7XXA - chains A and B of the 5 polymer chains in the assembly; structure by electron microscopy, 3.09 A resolution.

Chain A:
Molecule: VP1
Source organism: Echovirus E18
Chain sequence (312 residues; numbered 1 to 312; the number before each row is that of its first residue):
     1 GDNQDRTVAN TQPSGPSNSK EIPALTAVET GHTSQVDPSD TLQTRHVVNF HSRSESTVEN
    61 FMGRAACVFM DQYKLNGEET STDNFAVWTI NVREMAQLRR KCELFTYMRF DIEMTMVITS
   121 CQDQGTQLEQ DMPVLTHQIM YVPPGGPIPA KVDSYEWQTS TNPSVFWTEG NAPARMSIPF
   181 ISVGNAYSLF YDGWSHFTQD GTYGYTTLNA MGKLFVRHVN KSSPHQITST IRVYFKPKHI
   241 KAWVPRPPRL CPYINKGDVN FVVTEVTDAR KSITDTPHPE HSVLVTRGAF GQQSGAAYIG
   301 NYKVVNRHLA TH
Disordered / not traced: 1-4, 281-312

Chain B:
Molecule: VP2
Source organism: Echovirus E18
Chain sequence (260 residues; numbered 1 to 260; the number before each row is that of its first residue):
     1 SPSAEECGYS DRVRSMTLGN STITTQESAN VVVGYGEWPS YLSDKEATAE DQPTQPDVAT
    61 CRFYTLESVQ WEKSSPGWWW KFPEALKNMG LFGQNMHYHY LGRAGYTIHV QCNASKFHQG
   121 CLLVVCVPEA EMGCADTSTT FPATELTTEE EPHVFTSDSI TGKKVQAAVC NAGMGVGVGN
   181 LTIFPHQWIN LRTNNSATIV MPYINSVPMD NMFRHYNFTL MIIPFAPLNF NEGATAYVPV
   241 TVTIAPMYAE YNGLRLASTQ
Disordered / not traced: 1-10

Interface between chain A and chain B:
Residue-residue contacts (121):
  V28(A) with W188(B)
  E29(A) with Q187(B); W188(B), hydrogen bond (backbone-backbone); N190(B), hydrogen bond; T193(B), hydrogen bond; N194(B), hydrogen bond (backbone-side chain)
  T30(A) with A29(B); N30(B); V32(B); H186(B); Q187(B)
  G31(A) with V32(B); H186(B)
  T106(A) with P128(B); E129(B)
  Y107(A) with E129(B); I204(B), hydrogen bond (side chain-backbone); N205(B); S206(B)
  G184(A) with V207(B)
  N185(A) with S206(B), hydrogen bond (backbone-backbone); P208(B)
  A186(A) with S206(B)
  S188(A) with S206(B), hydrogen bond
  F190(A) with E129(B); E131(B)
  Y191(A) with E129(B); E131(B), hydrogen bond (backbone-side chain); D210(B); R214(B); H215(B)
  D192(A) with K81(B), salt bridge; E129(B), hydrogen bond (backbone-side chain); A130(B); E131(B); L146(B); Y216(B); T219(B)
  G193(A) with E129(B); R214(B); H215(B); Y216(B)
  W194(A) with F141(B); P142(B); A143(B); R214(B), hydrogen bond (backbone-backbone); Y216(B), hydrogen bond
  S195(A) with R214(B)
  H196(A) with R214(B)
  F197(A) with Y100(B), hydrophobic; N211(B); F213(B); R214(B); Q260(B)
  T198(A) with Q260(B)
  Q199(A) with E84(B), hydrogen bond; A143(B); T147(B); F213(B); Y216(B), hydrogen bond; Q260(B)
  Y203(A) with E131(B); M132(B), hydrogen bond (side chain-backbone); T140(B); F141(B), hydrophobic; L146(B)
  G204(A) with E131(B)
  Y205(A) with E131(B), hydrogen bond (backbone-side chain)
  V244(A) with Y35(B); P128(B), hydrophobic; I204(B), hydrophobic
  P245(A) with Y35(B); I183(B); F184(B)
  R246(A) with V127(B); E129(B); A130(B); M174(B); F184(B)
  P247(A) with V176(B); N180(B); I183(B); F184(B)
  P248(A) with V176(B)
  R249(A) with M174(B), hydrogen bond (side chain-backbone); G175(B), hydrogen bond (side chain-backbone); V176(B)
  L250(A) with N171(B); G175(B), hydrogen bond (backbone-backbone); V176(B), hydrophobic; G177(B)
  C251(A) with N171(B), hydrogen bond; G175(B), hydrogen bond (backbone-backbone)
  I254(A) with T137(B)
  N255(A) with T137(B)
  D258(A) with E131(B); T140(B)
  V259(A) with E131(B); M132(B); G133(B); M174(B)
  N260(A) with G133(B); C134(B), hydrogen bond (side chain-backbone); T137(B), hydrogen bond (side chain-backbone); T139(B), hydrogen bond (side chain-backbone)
  F261(A) with G133(B); C134(B); T137(B); Q166(B); N171(B); G173(B); M174(B); G175(B)
  V262(A) with T137(B)
  V263(A) with S159(B); Q166(B); A168(B), hydrophobic; C170(B), hydrophobic; N171(B)
  T264(A) with N171(B), hydrogen bond (backbone-side chain)
  V266(A) with C170(B)
Interface residues without a listed pair, chain A (44 interface residues in all): L189, L208, G257
Interface residues without a listed pair, chain B (61 interface residues in all): K87, D136, S138, V178, L181, F218

Summary:
Chain A and chain B form an interface of 44 and 61 residues respectively; the contacts include 24 hydrogen
bonds and 1 salt bridge. Polar contacts include D192(A)-K81(B), E29(A)-N190(B) and E29(A)-T193(B).
Chain A is VP1 and chain B is VP2, both from Echovirus E18; the structure, Complex of Echo 18 and FcRn at
pH7.4, was determined by electron microscopy (same publication as 7XXG and 7XXJ).
